Entry 8Q3I (electron microscopy, 3.11 A resolution); this record covers chains D and H of the 8 polymer chains in the assembly.

== Chain D ==
Molecule: DNA-directed RNA polymerase subunit beta'
Source organism: Mycolicibacterium smegmatis MC2 155
UniProtKB: A0QS66 (RPOC_MYCS2); numbering as in UniProt (aligned over 1-1317)
Amino-acid sequence (1317 residues; each row starts with the number of its first residue):
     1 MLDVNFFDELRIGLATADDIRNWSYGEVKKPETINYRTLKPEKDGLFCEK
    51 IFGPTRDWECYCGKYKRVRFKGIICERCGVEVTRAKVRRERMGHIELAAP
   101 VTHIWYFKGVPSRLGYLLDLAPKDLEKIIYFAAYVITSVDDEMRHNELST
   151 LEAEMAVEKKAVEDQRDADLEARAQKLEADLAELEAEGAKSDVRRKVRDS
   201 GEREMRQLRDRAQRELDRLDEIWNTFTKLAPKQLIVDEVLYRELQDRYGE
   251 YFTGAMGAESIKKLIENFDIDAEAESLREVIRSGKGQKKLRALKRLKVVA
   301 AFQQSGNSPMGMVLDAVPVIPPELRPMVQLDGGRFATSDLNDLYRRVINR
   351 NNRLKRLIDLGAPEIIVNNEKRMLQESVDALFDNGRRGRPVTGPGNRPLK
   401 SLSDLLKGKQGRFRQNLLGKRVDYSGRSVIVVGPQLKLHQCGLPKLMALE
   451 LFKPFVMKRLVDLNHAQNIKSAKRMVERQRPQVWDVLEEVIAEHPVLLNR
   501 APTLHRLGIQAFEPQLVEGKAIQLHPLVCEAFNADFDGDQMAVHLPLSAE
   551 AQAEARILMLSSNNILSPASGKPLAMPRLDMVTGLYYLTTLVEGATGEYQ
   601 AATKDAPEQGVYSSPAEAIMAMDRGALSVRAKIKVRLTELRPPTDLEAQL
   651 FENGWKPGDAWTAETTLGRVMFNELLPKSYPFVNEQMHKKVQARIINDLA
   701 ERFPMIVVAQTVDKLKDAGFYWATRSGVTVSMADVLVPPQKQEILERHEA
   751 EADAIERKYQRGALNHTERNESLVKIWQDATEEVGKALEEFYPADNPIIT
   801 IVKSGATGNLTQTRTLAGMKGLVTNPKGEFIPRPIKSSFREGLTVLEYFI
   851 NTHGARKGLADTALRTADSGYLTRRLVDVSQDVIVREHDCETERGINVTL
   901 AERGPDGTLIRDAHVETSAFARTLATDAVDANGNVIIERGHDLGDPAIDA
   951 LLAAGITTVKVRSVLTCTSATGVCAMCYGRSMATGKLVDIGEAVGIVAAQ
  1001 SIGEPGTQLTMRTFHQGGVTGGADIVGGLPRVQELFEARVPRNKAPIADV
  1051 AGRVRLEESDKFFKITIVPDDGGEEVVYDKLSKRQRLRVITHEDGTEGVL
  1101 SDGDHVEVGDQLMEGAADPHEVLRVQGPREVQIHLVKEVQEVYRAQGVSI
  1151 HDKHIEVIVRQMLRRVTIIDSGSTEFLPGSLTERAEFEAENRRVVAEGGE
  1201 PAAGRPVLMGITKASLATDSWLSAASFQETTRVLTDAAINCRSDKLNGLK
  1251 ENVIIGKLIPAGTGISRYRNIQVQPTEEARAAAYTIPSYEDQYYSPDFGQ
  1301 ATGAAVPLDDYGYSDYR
Not modelled in the structure: 1-2, 1017-1024, 1283-1317
Bound ions: Zn2+ site 1: Cys-60, Cys-62, Cys-75, Cys-78; Mg2+: Asp-535, Asp-537, Asp-539; Zn2+ site 2: Cys-890, Cys-967, Cys-974, Cys-977
Swiss-Prot annotation at these positions:
  - binding site (Zn(2+)): Cys-60, Cys-62, Cys-75, Cys-78, Cys-890, Cys-967, Cys-974, Cys-977
  - binding site (Mg(2+)): Asp-535, Asp-537, Asp-539

== Chain H ==
Molecule: Helicase
Source organism: Mycolicibacterium smegmatis MC2 155
UniProtKB: I7G5V9 (I7G5V9_MYCS2); numbering as in UniProt (aligned over 1-736)
Amino-acid sequence (736 residues; each row starts with the number of its first residue):
     1 MSGRDYEDELQSERDYVAGLYARLDAERAQSQRRYAAALREHGGTAVERD
    51 AEVRALAKDIARLNVADNGLCFGRLDTLDDARLYIGRLGIFDRDNDFEPL
   101 LLDWRAPMARPFYVATAANPENMRRRRQFHTLGRKVVDFTDEILGRPTGA
   151 EHDATNDAALLAAVNAPRGEGMRDIVATIQAEQDQVIRLDHTGVLVIEGG
   201 PGTGKTVVALHRVAYLLYTYRKQMERHGVLVVGPTPAFLDHIGRVLPSLG
   251 ESDAVFMTPGDFVPGLHVTAEDTPEAAEVKGSLKILDVLKAAVADRQELP
   301 SEPIPIDLSDVTMRIDAETAKWARDEARKTGLPHNEARAEFVDVVTYVVT
   351 ERAVARIGRGWLTRDDKHAWEKMRADVVGELEDHEQFNAALDALWPILTP
   401 EDVLAQLYTSHERLRAAGAPECLWRADGEAWTVSDVPLLDELVDLLGRNK
   451 AADEAAERERREEEAYAAGVLDLMVDREDLMDDEDHLLAQDLIDAEELAD
   501 RFKEQDNRELSERAAADREWTYGHVVVDEAQELSEMDWRLLMRRCPRRSF
   551 TIVGDLAQRRSPAGARSWGAMLDSYVPGRWVYKSLSVNYRTPAEIMAVAA
   601 AVLAEFAPDATPPDSVRACGVAPWARQVTDDDIASAIAEFVSEEAGREGT
   651 SVVIGPPDVPGTVPPSETKGLEFDAVLVVEPERILADGPRGAAELYVALT
   701 RATQRLGVLYRDALPQALAGLAEGDAAATVEQRTSA
Not modelled in the structure: 1, 475-505, 723-736
What the authors report for this chain:
  - mutagenesis - T206E, E529S/Q558N: abolished catalytic activity on ATP

== Interface between chain D and chain H ==
Pairs across the interface - 79 pairs, chain D then chain H:
  Lys-123(D) with Asp-383(H)
  Val-236(D) with Ser-309(H)
  Asp-237(D) with Ser-309(H)
  Gln-287(D) with Glu-459(H); Glu-462(H); Glu-463(H), hydrogen bond
  Lys-289(D) with Tyr-466(H)
  Leu-290(D) with Glu-462(H); Tyr-466(H), hydrophobic; Leu-471(H), hydrophobic
  Leu-293(D) with Tyr-466(H), hydrophobic
  Glu-751(D) with Arg-93(H), salt bridge; Phe-97(H)
  Ala-754(D) with Phe-97(H), hydrophobic
  Ile-755(D) with Phe-97(H), hydrophobic
  Lys-758(D) with Asp-96(H); Phe-97(H)
  Arg-761(D) with Met-108(H)
  Gly-762(D) with Ala-106(H); Pro-107(H); Met-108(H), hydrogen bond (backbone-backbone)
  Ala-763(D) with Phe-91(H); Leu-102(H); Met-108(H), hydrophobic
  Leu-764(D) with Phe-91(H), hydrophobic
  Asn-765(D) with Asp-103(H), hydrogen bond; Arg-105(H); Ala-106(H)
  Glu-768(D) with Gly-89(H), hydrogen bond (side chain-backbone); Asp-103(H)
  Lys-775(D) with Glu-27(H), salt bridge; Asp-59(H), salt bridge; Arg-62(H)
  Ile-776(D) with Arg-93(H); Phe-97(H), hydrophobic
  Gln-778(D) with Arg-34(H), hydrogen bond
  Asp-779(D) with Arg-93(H), salt bridge
  Asn-809(D) with Gly-43(H), hydrogen bond (side chain-backbone)
  Lys-820(D) with Glu-48(H), salt bridge
  Thr-824(D) with Ala-51(H)
  Gly-828(D) with Ala-51(H)
  Lys-857(D) with Val-47(H)
  Gly-858(D) with Val-47(H)
  Asp-861(D) with Val-47(H)
  Arg-865(D) with Ala-46(H); Asp-50(H), salt bridge
  Gln-1008(D) with Arg-49(H), hydrogen bond (backbone-side chain)
  Leu-1009(D) with Arg-49(H)
  Thr-1010(D) with Arg-49(H); Asp-50(H)
  Met-1011(D) with Arg-54(H)
  Arg-1012(D) with Arg-54(H)
  Thr-1013(D) with Arg-54(H)
  Arg-1042(D) with Asn-507(H), hydrogen bond
  Glu-1058(D) with Gly-133(H)
  Ser-1059(D) with Leu-132(H)
  Asp-1060(D) with Asn-68(H), hydrogen bond (backbone-side chain); Leu-132(H)
  Lys-1061(D) with Glu-509(H)
  Phe-1062(D) with Glu-509(H); Glu-512(H)
  Lys-1083(D) with Asn-68(H), hydrogen bond; Gly-133(H)
  Arg-1086(D) with Arg-28(H); Asn-64(H), hydrogen bond; Asp-67(H), salt bridge
  Ala-1145(D) with Leu-39(H); Arg-40(H)
  Gln-1146(D) with Arg-49(H), hydrogen bond
  Thr-1167(D) with Gly-469(H)
  Leu-1181(D) with Gly-469(H); Asp-472(H); Leu-473(H), hydrophobic
  Arg-1205(D) with Ala-467(H), hydrogen bond (side chain-backbone); Ala-468(H), hydrogen bond (side chain-backbone); Gly-469(H)
  Val-1207(D) with Ala-468(H)
  Met-1209(D) with Val-470(H), hydrophobic; Leu-473(H), hydrophobic
Interface residues without a listed pair, chain D (65 interface residues in all): Lys-294, Arg-389, Glu-771, Thr-811, Gln-812, Phe-830, Gly-854, Ile-1025, Val-1026, Gly-1027, Arg-1084, Ser-1180, Lys-1213, Leu-1216, Ala-1217
Interface residues without a listed pair, chain H (58 interface residues in all): Tyr-35, Gly-44, Glu-52, Val-53, Ala-55, Ala-57, Val-65, Leu-88, Thr-131, Lys-372, Met-474

== In short ==
65 residues of chain D and 58 residues of chain H are in contact; the contacts include 14 hydrogen bonds and 7
salt bridges. Polar pairs include Glu-751(D)/Arg-93(H), Lys-775(D)/Glu-27(H) and Lys-775(D)/Asp-59(H). The
paper reports that T206E and E529S/Q558N of chain H abolish catalytic activity on ATP.
Chain D is DNA-directed RNA polymerase subunit beta' and chain H is Helicase, both from Mycolicibacterium
smegmatis MC2 155; the structure, Mycobacterium smegmatis RNA polymerase in complex with HelD, SigA and RbpA
in State I, was determined by electron microscopy together with 8QN8, 8QTI, 8QU6, 8R2M, 8R3M, 8R6P and 8R6R
from the same study.
